Entry 3AIM (X-ray diffraction, 2.30 A resolution); this record covers chains A and D.

== Chain A (and D) ==
Molecule: 303aa long hypothetical esterase
Source organism: Sulfolobus tokodaii
Notes: EC 3.1.1.1; chain D of this document is another copy of the same molecule, construct and numbering; everything in this record applies to it too
UniProt: Q976W8 (Q976W8_SULTO); residue numbers follow UniProt; this construct covers 1-303
Sequence (323 residues; numbered -19 to 303; the number before each row is that of its first residue; numbers below 1 keep their minus sign (Met-19 is residue -19)):
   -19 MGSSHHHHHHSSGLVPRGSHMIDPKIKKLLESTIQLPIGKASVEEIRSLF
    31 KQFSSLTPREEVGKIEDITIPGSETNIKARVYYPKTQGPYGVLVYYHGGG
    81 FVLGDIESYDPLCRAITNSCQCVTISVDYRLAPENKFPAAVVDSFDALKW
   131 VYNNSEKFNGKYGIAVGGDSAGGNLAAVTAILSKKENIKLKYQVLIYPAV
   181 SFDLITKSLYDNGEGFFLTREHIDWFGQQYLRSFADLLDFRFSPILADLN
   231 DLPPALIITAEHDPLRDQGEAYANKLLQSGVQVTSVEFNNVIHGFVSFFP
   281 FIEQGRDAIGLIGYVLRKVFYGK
Not modelled in the structure: -19 to 20
Disulfides: Cys100-Cys102
Sequence notes: expression tag (-19 to 0); engineered mutation Glu267 (Arg in Q976W8)

== Interface between chain A and chain D ==
Contacting residue pairs - 44 pairs, chain A then chain D:
  Glu241(A) - Glu250(D)
  Glu250(A) - Asn269(D)
  Asn254(A) - Asn270(D)
  Leu257(A) - Asn270(D)
  Gln262(A) - Glu283(D)
  Gln262(A) - Gln284(D)
  Val263(A) - Gln284(D)
  Thr264(A) - Gln284(D)
  Thr264(A) - Asp287(D)  hydrogen bond
  Ser265(A) - Phe268(D)
  Ser265(A) - Asn269(D)  hydrogen bond (backbone-backbone)
  Ser265(A) - Asn270(D)
  Val266(A) - Val266(D)  hydrophobic
  Val266(A) - Glu267(D)
  Val266(A) - Phe268(D)  hydrophobic
  Glu267(A) - Val266(D)
  Glu267(A) - Glu267(D)  hydrogen bond (backbone-backbone)
  Phe268(A) - Ser265(D)
  Phe268(A) - Val266(D)  hydrophobic
  Asn269(A) - Glu250(D)
  Asn269(A) - Ser265(D)  hydrogen bond (backbone-backbone)
  Asn269(A) - Glu267(D)
  Asn270(A) - Asn254(D)  hydrogen bond
  Asn270(A) - Leu257(D)
  Asn270(A) - Ser265(D)
  Glu283(A) - Gln262(D)
  Glu283(A) - Lys298(D)  salt bridge
  Gln284(A) - Val263(D)
  Gln284(A) - Thr264(D)
  Arg286(A) - Tyr294(D)
  Asp287(A) - Thr264(D)  hydrogen bond
  Asp287(A) - Leu291(D)
  Asp287(A) - Tyr294(D)
  Asp287(A) - Val295(D)
  Asp287(A) - Lys298(D)  salt bridge
  Gly290(A) - Tyr294(D)
  Leu291(A) - Asp287(D)
  Tyr294(A) - Arg286(D)
  Tyr294(A) - Asp287(D)
  Tyr294(A) - Gly290(D)
  Val295(A) - Asp287(D)
  Arg297(A) - Arg297(D)
  Lys298(A) - Glu283(D)  salt bridge
  Lys298(A) - Asp287(D)  salt bridge
Interface residues without a listed pair, chain A (24 interface residues in all): Tyr172

== In short ==
24 residues of chain A and 22 residues of chain D are in contact, with 6 hydrogen bonds and 4 salt bridges.
Polar pairs include Glu283(A)-Lys298(D), Asp287(A)-Lys298(D) and Thr264(A)-Asp287(D).
Chain A and chain D are both 303aa long hypothetical esterase (Sulfolobus tokodaii); the structure, R267E
mutant of a HSL-like carboxylesterase from Sulfolobus tokodaii, was determined by X-ray diffraction together
with 3AIK, 3AIL, 3AIN and 3AIO from the same study.
